1LPP - chain A; structure by X-ray diffraction, 2.18 A resolution.

# Chain A
Name: Lipase
Source organism: Candida rugosa
Notes: EC 3.1.1.3
Reference sequence: P20261 (LIP1_CANRU); residues -14 to 534 here correspond to UniProt positions 1-549 (UniProt number = residue number + 15)
Chain sequence (549 residues; each row starts with the number of its first residue; numbers below 1 keep their minus sign (Met-14 is residue -14)):
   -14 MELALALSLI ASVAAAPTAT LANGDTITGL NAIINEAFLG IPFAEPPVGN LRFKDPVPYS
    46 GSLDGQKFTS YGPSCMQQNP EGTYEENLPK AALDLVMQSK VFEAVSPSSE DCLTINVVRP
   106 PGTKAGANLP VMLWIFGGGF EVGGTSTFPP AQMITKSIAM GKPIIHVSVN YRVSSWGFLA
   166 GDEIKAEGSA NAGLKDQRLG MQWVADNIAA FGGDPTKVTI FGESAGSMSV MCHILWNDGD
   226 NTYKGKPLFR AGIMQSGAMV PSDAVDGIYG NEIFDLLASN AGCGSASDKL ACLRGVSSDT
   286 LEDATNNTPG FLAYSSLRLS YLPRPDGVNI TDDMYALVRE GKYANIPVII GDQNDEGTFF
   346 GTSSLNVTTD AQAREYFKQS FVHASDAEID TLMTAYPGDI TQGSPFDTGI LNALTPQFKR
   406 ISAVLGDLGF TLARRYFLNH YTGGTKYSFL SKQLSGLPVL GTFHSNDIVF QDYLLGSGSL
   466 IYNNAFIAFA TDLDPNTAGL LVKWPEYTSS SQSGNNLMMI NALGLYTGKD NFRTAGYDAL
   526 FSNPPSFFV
Unresolved in the structure: -14 to 0
Swiss-Prot annotation at these positions:
  - active site: Ser209 (Acyl-ester intermediate), Glu341 (Charge relay system), His449 (Charge relay system)
  - glycosylation (N-linked (GlcNAc...) asparagine): Asn314, Asn351
Disulfide bonds: Cys60-Cys97, Cys268-Cys277
Covalently attached groups: N-acetylglucosamine (NAG) linked to Asn314, Asn351
Metal / ion sites: Ca2+ site 1 near Asp260 (its only coordinating residue here); Ca2+ site 2 near Gly326 (its only coordinating residue here)
Ligand contacts:
  - 1-hexadecanosulfonic acid (HDS), molecule 1: Gly122, Gly123, Gly124, Ser209, Ala210, Met213, Val245, Pro246, Ser300, Ser301, Leu302, Arg303, Leu304, Leu307, Phe345, Tyr361, Phe362, Ser365, Phe366, Leu410, Leu413, Phe415, His449, Ser450, Val534
  - 1-hexadecanosulfonic acid (HDS), molecule 2: Phe296, Phe344, Phe345, Phe448, His449, Ser450

# In short
Bound to chain A: 1-hexadecanosulfonic acid. Covalently linked N-acetylglucosamine: at Asn314 and Asn351.
Curated annotation (UniProt) lists 3 active-site residues.
Chain A is Lipase (Candida rugosa); the structure, Analogs of reaction intermediates identify A unique
substrate binding site in candida rugosa lipase, was determined by X-ray diffraction (same publication as 1LPN
and 1LPO).
